PDB entry 3WKF | X-ray diffraction, 1.74 A resolution | chain A

# Chain A
Name: Cellobiose 2-epimerase
Organism: Rhodothermus marinus
Notes: EC 5.1.3.11
UniProt: F8WRK9 (CEEP_RHOMR); numbering as in UniProt (aligned over 1-412)
Sequence (412 residues; each row starts with the number of its first residue):
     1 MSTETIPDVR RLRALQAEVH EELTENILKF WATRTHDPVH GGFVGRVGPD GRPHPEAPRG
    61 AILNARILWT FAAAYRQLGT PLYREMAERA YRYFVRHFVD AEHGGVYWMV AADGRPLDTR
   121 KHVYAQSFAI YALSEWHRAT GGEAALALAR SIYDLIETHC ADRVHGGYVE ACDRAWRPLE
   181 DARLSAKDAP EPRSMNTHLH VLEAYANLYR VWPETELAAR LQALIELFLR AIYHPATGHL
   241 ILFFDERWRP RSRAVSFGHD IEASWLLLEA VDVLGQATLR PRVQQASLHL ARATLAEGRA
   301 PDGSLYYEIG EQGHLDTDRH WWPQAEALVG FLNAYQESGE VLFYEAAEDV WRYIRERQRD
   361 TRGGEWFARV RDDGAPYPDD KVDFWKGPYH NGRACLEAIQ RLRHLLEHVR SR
Not modelled in the structure: 1-2, 410-412
Reported in the primary citation:
  - binding site for chloride ion: Gly-387, Tyr-389, His-390
  - binding site for phosphate ion: Arg-89, Arg-96, Arg-352
  - catalytic residues: His-259, Glu-326, His-390, Arg-393 (proposed by the authors, not directly observed)
  - catalytic residues: Arg-66 (citing earlier work)
  - specificity-determining residues: Ser-185 (proposed by the authors, not directly observed)

# Summary
The paper reports catalytic residues His-259, Glu-326 and His-390 among others; a binding site for chloride
ion at Gly-387, Tyr-389 and His-390.
Chain A is Cellobiose 2-epimerase (Rhodothermus marinus); the structure, Crystal structure of cellobiose
2-epimerase, was determined by X-ray diffraction (same publication as 3WKG, 3WKH and 3WKI).
